4ELM - chains A and G of the 4 polymer chains in the assembly; structure by X-ray diffraction, 3.48 A resolution.

Chain A:
Name: Antigen-presenting glycoprotein CD1d1
From: Mus musculus
UniProtKB: P11609 (CD1D1_MOUSE); residues 1-279 here correspond to UniProt positions 19-297 (UniProt number = residue number + 18)
Chain sequence (285 residues; row label = number of the first residue in the row):
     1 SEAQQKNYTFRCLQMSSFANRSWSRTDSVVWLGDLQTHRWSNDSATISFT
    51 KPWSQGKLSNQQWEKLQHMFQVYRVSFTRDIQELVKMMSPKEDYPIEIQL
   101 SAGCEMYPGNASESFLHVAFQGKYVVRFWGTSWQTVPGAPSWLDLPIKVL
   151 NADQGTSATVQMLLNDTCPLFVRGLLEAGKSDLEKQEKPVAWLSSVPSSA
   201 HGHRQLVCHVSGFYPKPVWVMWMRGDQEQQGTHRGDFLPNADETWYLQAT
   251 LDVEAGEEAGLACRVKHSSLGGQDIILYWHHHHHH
Unresolved in the structure: 1-6, 109-110, 199-203, 280-285
Cystine bridges: C104-C168, C208-C263
Covalent attachments: N-acetylglucosamine (NAG) linked to N20, N42, N165
Differences from the reference sequence: expression tag (280-285)
Ligand contacts: Sphingosine-1-galactoside-3-sulfate (SGF; (2S,3R,4E)-2-amino-3-hydroxyoctadec-4-en-1-yl 3-O-sulfo-beta-D-galactopyranoside): Y73, S76, F77, D80, I81, L84, V85, I98, V118, F120, V126, W133, W142, L143, L150, D153, T156
UniProt features mapped onto this chain:
  - binding site (a D-galactosylceramide): D80, D153 to T156
  - glycosylation (N-linked (GlcNAc...) asparagine): N7, N20, N42, N110, N165
Reported in the primary citation:
  - post-translational modification sites: N165
  - mutagenesis - F10A: abolished signaling in response to Hy19.3 TCR
  - mutagenesis - D153A, D153Y: increased signaling in response to type II NKT hybridoma
  - mutagenesis - L150A: decreased signaling in response to Hy19.3 TCR
  - binding site for Sphingosine-1-galactoside-3-sulfate: D153

Chain G:
Name: Hy19.3 TCR alpha chain (mouse variable domain, human constant domain)
From: Mus musculus
Chain sequence (208 residues; row label = number of the first residue in the row):
     1 MQQKVQQSPESLSVPEGGMASLNCTSSDRNFQYFWWYRQHSGEGPKALMS
    51 IFSDGDKKEGRFTAHLNKASLHVSLHIRDSQPSDSALYFCAASEQNNYAQ
   101 GLTFGLGTRVSVFPYIQNPDPAVYQLRDSKSSDKSVCLFTDFDSQTNVSQ
   151 SKDSDVYITDKCVLDMRSMDFKSNSAVAWSNKSDFACANAFNNSIIPEDT
   201 FFPSPESS
Unresolved in the structure: 1-3, 125-136, 148-153, 177-186, 203-208
Cystine bridges: C24-C90, C137-C187

Chain A / chain G interface:
Contacting residue pairs (14):
  Q62(A) with N96(G), hydrogen bond (side chain-backbone)
  K65(A) with N97(G), hydrogen bond; Y98(G); A99(G)
  L66(A) with Y98(G), hydrophobic
  A158(A) with F52(G), hydrophobic
  M162(A) with Y33(G), hydrophobic; Y98(G), hydrogen bond (backbone-side chain)
  L163(A) with Y98(G), hydrogen bond (backbone-side chain)
  D166(A) with Y33(G), hydrogen bond; Q95(G); N96(G)
  T167(A) with N96(G), hydrogen bond; Y98(G), hydrogen bond
Other interface residues (no listed pair), chain A (13 interface residues in all): M69, Q154, T159, Q161, L170
Other interface residues (no listed pair), chain G (11 interface residues in all): S50, S53, K57, E59
Interface features reported in the paper:
  - residue pairs: M162(A)-Y33(G)
  - hot spots on chain A (mutagenesis) - M162A: abolished signaling in response to Hy19.3 TCR
  - interface residues, chain G: Q95(G), N96(G), N97(G)
  - hot spots on chain G (mutagenesis) - N96A, N97A, Y98A: abolished binding to Antigen-presenting glycoprotein CD1d1 (chain A)

Overview:
The interface between chain A and chain G involves 13 residues on one side and 11 on the other, with 7
hydrogen bonds. Polar contacts include Q62(A)-N96(G), K65(A)-N97(G) and M162(A)-Y98(G). The paper describes a
contact between M162(A) and Y33(G). From the paper: a binding site for Sphingosine-1-galactoside-3-sulfate at
D153(A); N96A, N97A and Y98A of chain G abolish binding to Antigen-presenting glycoprotein CD1d1 (chain A); 8
substitutions were tested in all.
Here chain A is Antigen-presenting glycoprotein CD1d1 and chain G is Hy19.3 TCR alpha chain (mouse variable
domain, human constant domain), both from Mus musculus. Entry 4ELM (Crystal structure of the mouse
CD1d-lysosulfatide-Hy19.3 TCR complex) was determined by X-ray diffraction together with 4ELK from the same
study.
